Entry 4WU9 (X-ray diffraction, 2.60 A resolution); this record covers chains F and I of the 10 polymer chains in the assembly.

== Chain F ==
Molecule: Histone H4
Source organism: Xenopus laevis
Reference sequence: P62799 (H4_XENLA); residues 1-102 here correspond to UniProt positions 2-103 (UniProt number = residue number + 1)
Chain sequence (102 residues; numbered 1 to 102; the number before each row is that of its first residue):
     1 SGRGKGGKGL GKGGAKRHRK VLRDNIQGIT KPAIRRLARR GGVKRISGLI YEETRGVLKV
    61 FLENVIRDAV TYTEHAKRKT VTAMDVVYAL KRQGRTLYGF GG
Disordered / not traced: 1-15
Swiss-Prot annotation at these positions:
  - DNA-binding region: Lys16 to Lys20
  - modified residue: Ser1 (N-acetylserine), Arg3 (Asymmetric dimethylarginine), Lys5 (N6-(2-hydroxyisobutyryl)lysine), Lys8 (N6-(2-hydroxyisobutyryl)lysine), Lys12 (N6-(2-hydroxyisobutyryl)lysine), Lys16 (N6-(2-hydroxyisobutyryl)lysine), Lys20 (N6,N6,N6-trimethyllysine), Lys31 (N6-(2-hydroxyisobutyryl)lysine), Lys44 (N6-(2-hydroxyisobutyryl)lysine), Ser47 (Phosphoserine), Tyr51 (Phosphotyrosine), Lys59 (N6-(2-hydroxyisobutyryl)lysine), Lys77 (N6-(2-hydroxyisobutyryl)lysine), Lys79 (N6-(2-hydroxyisobutyryl)lysine), Tyr88 (Phosphotyrosine), Lys91 (N6-(2-hydroxyisobutyryl)lysine)
  - cross-link (Glycyl lysine isopeptide (Lys-Gly)): Lys31 (interchain with G-Cter in UFM1), Lys91 (interchain with G-Cter in ubiquitin)

== Chain I ==
Molecule: 145-nt DNA strand
Sequence (145 nucleotides; numbered -72 to 72; the number before each row is that of its first residue; numbers below 1 keep their minus sign (DA-72 is residue -72)):
   -72 ATCAATATCC ACCTGCAGAT ACTACCAAAA GTGTATTTGG AAACTGCTCC ATCAAAAGGC
   -12 ATGTTCAGCT GAATCAGCTG AACATGCCTT TTGATGGAGC AGTTTCCAAA TACACTTTTG
    48 GTAGTATCTG CAGGTGGATA TTGAT
Ion coordination: Pt ion near DG-14 (its only coordinating residue here)

== Chain F / chain I interface ==
Pairs across the interface - 12 pairs, chain F then chain I:
  Arg35(F) - DA8(I)  salt bridge to the phosphate
  Arg45(F) - DG7(I)  hydrogen bond to the sugar
  Arg45(F) - DA8(I)  phosphate contact
  Ile46(F) - DG7(I)  sugar contact
  Ile46(F) - DA8(I)  hydrogen bond to the phosphate
  Ser47(F) - DG7(I)  phosphate contact
  Gly48(F) - DG7(I)  hydrogen bond to the phosphate
  Arg78(F) - DC27(I)  phosphate contact
  Lys79(F) - DG26(I)  salt bridge to the phosphate
  Lys79(F) - DC27(I)  hydrogen bond to the phosphate
  Thr80(F) - DG26(I)  phosphate contact
  Thr80(F) - DC27(I)  hydrogen bond to the phosphate
Other interface residues (no listed pair), chain F (10 interface residues in all): Lys44, Tyr51
Other interface residues (no listed pair), chain I (5 interface residues in all): DT6

== In short ==
Chain F and chain I form an interface of 10 and 5 residues respectively; the contacts include 5 hydrogen bonds
and 2 salt bridges. Among the polar pairs are Arg45(F)-DG7(I), Ile46(F)-DA8(I) and Gly48(F)-DG7(I). UniProt
lists a DNA-binding region on chain F.
Here chain F is Histone H4 (Xenopus laevis) and chain I is a 145-nt DNA strand. Entry 4WU9 (Structure of
cisPtNAP-NCP145) was determined by X-ray diffraction (same publication as 4WU8).
